Entry 4CC8 (electron microscopy, 6.00 A resolution (low resolution: residue-level contacts below are approximate; hydrogen-bond / salt-bridge calls are withheld)); this record covers chains D and F of the 12 polymer chains in the assembly.

== Chain D ==
Protein: GP120
Source organism: Human immunodeficiency virus 1
Sequence (344 residues; each row starts with the number of its first residue; note: 105 numbers in that range are skipped by the numbering (no residue carries them; nothing is unmodelled there); X marks 344 residues of unknown identity (built as UNK)):
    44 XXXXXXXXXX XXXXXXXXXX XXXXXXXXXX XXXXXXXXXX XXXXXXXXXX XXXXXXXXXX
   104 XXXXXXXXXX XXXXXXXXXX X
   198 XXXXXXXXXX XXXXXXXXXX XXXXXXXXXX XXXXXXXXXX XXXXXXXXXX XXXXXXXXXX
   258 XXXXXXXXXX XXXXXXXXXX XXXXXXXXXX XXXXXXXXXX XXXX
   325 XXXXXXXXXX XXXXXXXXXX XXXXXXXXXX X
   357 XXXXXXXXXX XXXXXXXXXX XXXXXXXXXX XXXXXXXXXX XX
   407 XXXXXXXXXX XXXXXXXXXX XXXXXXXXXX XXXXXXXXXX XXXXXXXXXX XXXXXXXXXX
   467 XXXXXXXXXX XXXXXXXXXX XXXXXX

== Chain F ==
Protein: Monoclonal antibody VRC03 fab heavy chain
Source organism: Homo sapiens
Notes: antibody fragment or engineered binder
Sequence (233 residues; each row starts with the number of its first residue; a row labelled like 76A-76G holds insertion residues (76A, then the next letters in order)):
     1 QVQLVQSGAV IKTPGSSVKI SCRASGYNFR DYSIHWVRLI PDKGFEWIGW IK
   52A P
    53 LWGAVSYARQ LQGRVSMTRQ LSQD
76A-76G PDDPDWG
    77 VAYMEF
82A-82C SGL
    83 TPADTAEYFC VRRGSCDY
100A-100F CGDFPW
   101 QYWCQGTVVV VSSASTKGPS VFPLAPSSKS TSGGTAALGC LVKDYFPEPV TVSWNSGALT
   161 SGVHTFPAVL QSSGLYSLSS VVTVPSSSLG TQTYICNVNH KPSNTKVDKK VEPKSC
Unresolved in the structure: 129-132, 215-216
Cystine bridges: Cys22-Cys92, Cys98-Cys100A, Cys140-Cys196

== Interface between chain D and chain F ==
Chain F side of the interface, 20 residues: Arg30, Trp47, Trp50, Lys52, Leu53, Trp54, Gly55, Val57, Ser58, Tyr59, Ala60, Arg61, Gln62, Gln64, Arg71, Gln75, Pro76A, Asp99, Asp100C, Phe100D

== Overview ==
Chain D and chain F make no direct contact in this assembly.
Chain D is GP120 (Human immunodeficiency virus 1) and chain F is Monoclonal antibody VRC03 fab heavy chain
(Homo sapiens); the structure, Pre-fusion structure of trimeric HIV-1 envelope glycoprotein, was determined by
electron microscopy.
